PDB entry 8ZC5 | electron microscopy, 3.91 A resolution | chains B and C of the 6 polymer chains in the assembly

# Chain B
Name: Spike protein S1
Source organism: Severe acute respiratory syndrome coronavirus 2
Notes: fragment: rbd
UniProtKB: P0DTC2 (SPIKE_SARS2); residues 332-527 here = UniProt positions 332-527
Sequence (196 residues; row label = number of the first residue in the row):
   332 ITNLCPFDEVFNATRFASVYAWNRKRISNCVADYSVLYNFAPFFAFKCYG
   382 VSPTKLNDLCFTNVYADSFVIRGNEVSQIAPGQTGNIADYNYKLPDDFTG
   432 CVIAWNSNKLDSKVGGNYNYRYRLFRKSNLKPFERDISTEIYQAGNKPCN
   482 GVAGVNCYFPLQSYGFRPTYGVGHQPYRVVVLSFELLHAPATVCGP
Disordered / not traced: 332-337, 359-365, 391-393, 516-527
Sequence notes: variant Asp339 (Gly in P0DTC2), Phe371 (Ser in P0DTC2), Pro373 (Ser in P0DTC2), Phe375 (Ser in P0DTC2), Ala376 (Thr in P0DTC2), Asn405 (Asp in P0DTC2), Ser408 (Arg in P0DTC2), Asn417 (Lys in P0DTC2), Lys440 (Asn in P0DTC2), Arg452 (Leu in P0DTC2), Asn477 (Ser in P0DTC2), Lys478 (Thr in P0DTC2), Ala484 (Glu in P0DTC2), Val486 (Phe in P0DTC2), Arg498 (Gln in P0DTC2), Tyr501 (Asn in P0DTC2), His505 (Tyr in P0DTC2)
Disulfides: Cys379-Cys432, Cys480-Cys488
Covalently attached groups: N-acetylglucosamine (NAG) linked to Asn343
UniProt features mapped onto this chain:
  - region: Asn448 to Tyr451, Tyr453 to Phe456 (Immunodominant HLA epitope recognized by the CD8+)
  - glycosylation: Asn343 (N-linked (GlcNAc...) (complex) asparagine)
  - natural variant: Asp339 (G339D: In strain: Omicron/BA.1, Omicron/BA.2 and 4 more; this construct carries the variant), Arg346 (R346K: In strain: Mu/B.1.621; R346T: In strain: Omicron/BQ.1.1, Omicron/XBB.1.5 and 1 more), Leu368 (L368I: In strain: Omicron/XBB.1.5, Omicron/EG.5.1), Phe371 (S371F: In strain: Omicron/BA.2, Omicron/BA.2.12.1 and 6 more; this construct carries the variant), Pro373 (S373P: In strain: Omicron/BA.1, Omicron/BA.2 and 7 more; this construct carries the variant), Phe375 (S375F: In strain: Omicron/BA.1, Omicron/BA.2 and 7 more; this construct carries the variant), Ala376 (T376A: In strain: Omicron/BA.2, Omicron/BA.2.12.1 and 5 more; this construct carries the variant), Asn405 (D405N: In strain: Omicron/BA.2, Omicron/BA.2.12.1 and 6 more; this construct carries the variant), Ser408 (R408S: In strain: Omicron/BA.2, Omicron/BA.2.12.1 and 6 more; this construct carries the variant), Asn417 (K417N: In strain: Beta/B.1.351, Omicron/BA.1 and 8 more; this construct carries the variant), Lys440 (N440K: In strain: Omicron/BA.1, Omicron/BA.2 and 7 more; this construct carries the variant), Lys444 (K444T: In strain: Omicron/BQ.1.1), 16 further natural variant entries in UniProt
  - mutagenesis: Asn343 (N343Q: Reduced viral infectivity), Tyr453 (Y453F: Decreased HLA binding to NF9 epitope. Increased binding affinity to human ACE2), Ala475 (A475V: Increased resistance to neutralizing antibodies), Val483 (V483A: Increased resistance to neutralizing antibodies), Phe490 (F490L: Increased resistance to neutralizing antibodies and human covalescent sera neutralization), Gln493 (Q493N: Reduced host ACE2-binding affinity in vitro; Q493Y: Reduced host ACE2-binding affinity in vitro), His519 (H519P: Increased resistance to human covalescent sera neutralization)

# Chain C
Name: Light chain of D1F6 Fab
Source organism: Homo sapiens
Notes: antibody fragment or engineered binder
Sequence (110 residues; each row starts with the number of its first residue):
     1 QPVLTQPPSASGPPGQSVSISCSGSRSNIGTNFVYWYQQLPGAAPKLLIY
    51 KNDQRPSGVPERFFGSKSGTSASLAISGLRSEDEVDYYCAAWDDSLSGHV
   101 FGAGTKVTVL
Disordered / not traced: 1
Disulfides: Cys22-Cys89

# How chain B and chain C interact
Contacting residue pairs - 10 pairs, chain B then chain C:
  Asn481(B) - Arg26(C)
  Gly482(B) - Arg26(C)
  Gly482(B) - Gly30(C)
  Gly482(B) - Thr31(C)  hydrogen bond (backbone-side chain)
  Val483(B) - Gly30(C)
  Val483(B) - Gly69(C)
  Ala484(B) - Gly30(C)  hydrogen bond (backbone-backbone)
  Ala484(B) - Lys67(C)
  Gly485(B) - Ser68(C)
  Phe490(B) - Thr31(C)
Other interface residues (no listed pair), chain B (7 interface residues in all): Ile472

# Summary
7 residues of chain B and 6 residues of chain C are in contact, with 2 hydrogen bonds. Among the polar pairs
are Gly482(B)-Thr31(C) and Ala484(B)-Gly30(C). Covalently linked N-acetylglucosamine: at Asn343(B). From
UniProt: 7 mutagenesis sites on chain B.
Here chain B is Spike protein S1 (Severe acute respiratory syndrome coronavirus 2) and chain C is Light chain
of D1F6 Fab (Homo sapiens). Entry 8ZC5 (SARS-CoV-2 Omicron BA.4 spike trimer (6P) in complex with D1F6 Fab,
focused refinement of RBD region) was determined by electron microscopy together with 8ZBY, 8ZBZ, 8ZC0, 8ZC1,
8ZC2, 8ZC3, 8ZC4 and 8ZC6 from the same study.
